PDB entry 3HUF | X-ray diffraction, 2.15 A resolution | chains A and E

# Chain A
Protein: DNA repair and telomere maintenance protein nbs1
Organism: Schizosaccharomyces pombe
Notes: fragment: N-terminal FHA-BRCT1-BRCT2 domains (residues 1-321)
UniProtKB: O43070 (NBS1_SCHPO); residue numbers follow UniProt; this construct covers 1-321
Sequence (325 residues; numbered 1 to 325; the number before each row is that of its first residue):
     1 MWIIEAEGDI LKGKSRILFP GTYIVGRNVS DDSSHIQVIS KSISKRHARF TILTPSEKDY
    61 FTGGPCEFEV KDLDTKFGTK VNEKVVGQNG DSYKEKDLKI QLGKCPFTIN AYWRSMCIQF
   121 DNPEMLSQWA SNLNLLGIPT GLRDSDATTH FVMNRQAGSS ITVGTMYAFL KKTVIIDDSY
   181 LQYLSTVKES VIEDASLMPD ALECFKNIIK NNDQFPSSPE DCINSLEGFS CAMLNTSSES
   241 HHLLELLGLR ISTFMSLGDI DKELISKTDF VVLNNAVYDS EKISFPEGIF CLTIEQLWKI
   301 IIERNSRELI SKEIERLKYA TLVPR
Disordered / not traced: 256-261, 275-287, 321-325
Sequence notes: expression tag (322-325)
From the paper describing this entry:
  - mutagenesis - R27A/K45A: decreased growth in response to DNA damaging agents
  - mutagenesis - R27A: unchanged growth in response to DNA damage
  - mutagenesis - K45A: unchanged growth
  - mutagenesis - G103D: decreased growth
  - specificity-determining residues: Lys-41
  - conformationally variable residues (side-chain flip): Arg-16
  - mutagenesis - K76A/F77A: decreased binding to Double-strand break repair protein ctp1 (chain E)

# Chain E
Protein: Double-strand break repair protein ctp1
Notes: fragment: SXT sites (residues 72-84)
UniProtKB: O74986 (CTP1_SCHPO); residue numbers follow UniProt; this construct covers 72-84
Sequence (13 residues; each row starts with the number of its first residue):
    72 IQELDSTTDE DEI
Disordered / not traced: 72-76, 82-84
Modified positions: Ser-77 (phosphoserine; SEP); Thr-79 (phosphothreonine; TPO)
From the paper describing this entry:
  - post-translational modification sites: Ser-77, Thr-79

# How chain A and chain E interact
Contacting residue pairs (16):
  Arg-27(A) with Ser-77(E), hydrogen bond (side chain-backbone); Thr-79(E)
  Lys-41(A) with Thr-79(E); Asp-80(E), salt bridge; Glu-81(E)
  Ser-42(A) with Thr-79(E); Asp-80(E), hydrogen bond (backbone-backbone)
  Ile-43(A) with Thr-79(E)
  Ser-44(A) with Thr-79(E)
  Lys-45(A) with Ser-77(E); Thr-79(E)
  Lys-76(A) with Thr-79(E), hydrogen bond (side chain-backbone)
  Phe-77(A) with Thr-79(E); Asp-80(E); Glu-81(E)
  Lys-104(A) with Glu-81(E), salt bridge
Interface residues without a listed pair, chain E (5 interface residues in all): Thr-78
From the paper, about this interface:
  - pairs named by the authors: Arg-27(A)/Thr-79(E), Lys-41(A)/Asp-80(E), Ser-42(A)/Thr-79(E), Ile-43(A)/Thr-79(E), Ser-44(A)/Thr-79(E), Lys-45(A)/Thr-79(E), Lys-76(A)/Asp-80(E), Lys-76(A)/Thr-79(E) (hydrogen bond), Phe-77(A)/Asp-80(E), Lys-104(A)/Glu-81(E)
  - interface residues, chain A: Arg-27(A), Lys-41(A), Ser-44(A), Lys-45(A), Lys-76(A), Phe-77(A), Lys-104(A)

# Summary
9 residues of chain A face 5 of chain E across their interface, with 3 hydrogen bonds and 2 salt bridges.
Polar contacts include Lys-41(A)/Asp-80(E), Lys-104(A)/Glu-81(E) and Arg-27(A)/Ser-77(E). The authors report
contacts between Arg-27(A) and Thr-79(E), Lys-41(A) and Asp-80(E) and Ser-42(A) and Thr-79(E) among others; a
hydrogen bond between Lys-76(A) and Thr-79(E). The paper reports that R27A/K45A of chain A reduce growth in
response to DNA damaging agents; interface residues Arg-27(A), Lys-41(A) and Ser-44(A) among others; 5
substitutions were tested in all.
Here chain A is DNA repair and telomere maintenance protein nbs1 (Schizosaccharomyces pombe) and chain E is
Double-strand break repair protein ctp1. Entry 3HUF (Structure of the S. pombe Nbs1-Ctp1 complex) was
determined by X-ray diffraction together with 3HUE from the same study.
